Entry 4Q21 (X-ray diffraction, 2.00 A resolution); this record covers chain A.

== Chain A ==
Protein: C-H-ras P21 protein catalytic domain
Source organism: Homo sapiens
Reference sequence: P01112 (RASH_HUMAN); numbering as in UniProt (aligned over 1-189)
Amino-acid sequence (189 residues; row label = number of the first residue in the row):
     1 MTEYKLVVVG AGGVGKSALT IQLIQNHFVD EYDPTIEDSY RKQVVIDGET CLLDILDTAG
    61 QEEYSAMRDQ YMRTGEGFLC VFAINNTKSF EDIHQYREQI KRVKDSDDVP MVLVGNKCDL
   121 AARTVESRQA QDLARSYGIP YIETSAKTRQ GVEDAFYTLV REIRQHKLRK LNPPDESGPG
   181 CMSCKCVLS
Not modelled in the structure: 170-189
Bound ions: Mg2+: Ser17 (together with GDP)
Ligand contacts: GDP (guanosine-5'-diphosphate): Ala11, Gly12, Gly13, Val14, Gly15, Lys16, Ser17, Ala18, Phe28, Val29, Asp30, Tyr32, Asn116, Lys117, Asp119, Leu120, Ser145, Ala146, Lys147
Curated features (UniProtKB/Swiss-Prot):
  - region: His166 to Lys185 (Hypervariable region)
  - motif: Tyr32 to Tyr40 (Effector region)
  - binding site (GTP): Gly13 to Ala18, Val29 to Thr35, Ala59, Gly60, Asn116 to Asp119, Ser145 to Lys147
  - modified residue: Met1 (N-acetylmethionine), Thr2 (N-acetylthreonine), Cys118 (S-nitrosocysteine), Cys186 (Cysteine methyl ester)
  - lipidation: Cys181 (S-palmitoyl cysteine), Cys184 (S-(15-deoxy-Delta12,14-prostaglandin J2-9-yl)cysteine), Cys186 (S-farnesyl cysteine)
  - glycosylation: Thr35 (Microbial infection: O-linked (Glc) threonine)
  - cross-link: Lys170 (Glycyl lysine isopeptide (Lys-Gly) (interchain with G-Cter in ubiquitin))
  - natural variant: Gly12 (G12A: In CSTLO; G12C: In CSTLO; G12D: In CSTLO; G12E: In CSTLO; G12S: In CSTLO and CMEMS; G12V: In CSTLO, bladder carcinoma and CMEMS), Gly13 (G13C: In CSTLO; G13D: In CSTLO; G13R: In SFM), Gln22 (Q22K: In CMEMS), Glu37 (E37EE: In CSTLO), Thr58 (T58I: In CSTLO), Gln61 (Q61K: In NMTC2; Q61L: In melanoma), Glu63 (E63K: In CMEMS), Ser89 (S89C: Found in a patient with severe fetal hydrops and pleural effusion; uncertain significance), Lys117 (K117R: In CSTLO), Ala146 (A146T: In CSTLO; A146V: In CSTLO)
  - mutagenesis: Ser17 (S17N: Dominant negative. Prevents PLCE1 EGF-induced recruitment to plasma membrane. No effect on subcellular location of isoform 2), Asn26 (N26G: Loss of interaction with PLCE1; when associated with V-12), Val29 (V29A: No effect on interaction with PLCE1; when associated with V-12), Tyr32 (Y32F: Loss of interaction and recruitment to plasma membrane of PLCE1; when associated with V-12), Pro34 (P34G: No effect on interaction with PLCE1; when associated with V-12), Thr35 (T35S: Loss of interaction with PLCE1; when associated with V-12), Glu37 (E37G: No effect on interaction with PLCE1; when associated with V-12), Asp38 (D38N: No effect on interaction with PLCE1; when associated with V-12), Ser39 (S39C: No effect on interaction with PLCE1; when associated with V-12), Ala59 (A59T: Loss of GTPase activity and creation of an autophosphorylation site), Gln61 (Q61I: Moderately increased transformation of cultured cell lines; Q61R: Promotes interaction with SHOC2 and PP1C; Q61V: Strongly increased transformation of cultured cell lines), Ala83 (A83T: GTP-binding activity reduced by factor of 30), 8 further mutagenesis entries in UniProt

== In short ==
Bound to chain A: GDP. From UniProt: 22 GTP-binding residues and 20 mutagenesis sites.
Chain A is C-H-ras P21 protein catalytic domain (Homo sapiens); the structure, Molecular switch for signal
transduction: structural differences between active and inactive forms of protooncogenic ras proteins, was
determined by X-ray diffraction, deposited together with 6Q21.
